PDB entry 5OSY | X-ray diffraction, 2.06 A resolution | chains A and B

[Chain A (and B)]
Name: m7GpppX diphosphatase
Source organism: Homo sapiens
Notes: EC 3.6.1.59; chain B of this document is another copy of the same molecule, construct and numbering; everything in this record applies to it too
Reference sequence: Q96C86 (DCPS_HUMAN); residue numbers follow UniProt; this construct covers 37-337
Sequence (301 residues; numbered 37 to 337; the number before each row is that of its first residue):
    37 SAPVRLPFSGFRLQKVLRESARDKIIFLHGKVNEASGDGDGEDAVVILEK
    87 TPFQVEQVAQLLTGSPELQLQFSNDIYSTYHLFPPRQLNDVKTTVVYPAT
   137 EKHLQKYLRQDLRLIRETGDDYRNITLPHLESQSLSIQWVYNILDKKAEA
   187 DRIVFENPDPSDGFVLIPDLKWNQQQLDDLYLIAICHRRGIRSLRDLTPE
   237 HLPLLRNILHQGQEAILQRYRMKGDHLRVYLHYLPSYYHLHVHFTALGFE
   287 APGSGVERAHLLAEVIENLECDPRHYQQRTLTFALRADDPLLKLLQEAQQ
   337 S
Disordered / not traced: 337 (chain B: 37-39, 71-76, 337)
Construct notes: conflict Ser-37 (Cys in Q96C86)
Small-molecule neighbours: m7G (AJQ; [(2S,3S,4R,5R)-5-(2-azanyl-7-methyl-6-oxidanylidene-1H-purin-7-ium-9-yl)-3,4-bis(oxidanyl)oxolan-2-yl]methylsulfanyl-[[[(2S,3S,4R,5R)-5-(2-azanyl-6-oxidanylidene-3H-purin-9-yl)-3,4-bis(oxidanyl)oxolan-2-yl]methylsulfanyl-oxidanyl-phosphoryl]oxy-sulfanyl-phosphoryl]oxy-phosphinic acid): Arg-54, Asp-59, Ile-61, Phe-63, Ile-83, Glu-85, Lys-142, Tyr-143, Trp-175, Ile-179, Glu-185, Arg-188, Ile-203, Pro-204, Asp-205, Leu-206, Lys-207, Tyr-217, Ile-219, His-268, Ser-272, Tyr-273, His-277, His-279, Pro-288, Arg-294
UniProt features mapped onto this chain:
  - motif: Lys-142 to Thr-154 (nuclear export sequence (NES)), His-275 to His-279 (Histidine triad motif)
  - active site: His-277 (Nucleophile)
  - binding site (substrate): Trp-175, Glu-185, Asp-205, Lys-207, His-268 to His-279
  - modified residue: Ser-101 (Phosphoserine), Lys-138 (N6-acetyllysine), Lys-142 (N6-acetyllysine)
  - natural variant: Thr-316 (T316M: In ARS)
  - mutagenesis: Arg-58 (R58A: Increases decapping activity to 125% of wild-type), Ile-61 (I61A: No effect), Phe-63 (F63A: No effect), Ile-83 (I83A: Strongly reduces decapping activity), Glu-85 (E85A: Reduces decapping activity), Phe-108 (F108A: Reduces decapping activity), Asn-110 (N110A: Loss of decapping activity), Tyr-113 (Y113A: Loss of decapping activity), Lys-128 (K128A: No effect), Lys-138 (K138D: Increases decapping activity to 250% of wild-type), Arg-145 (R145A: Increases decapping activity to 180% of wild-type), Gln-146 (Q146P: Increases decapping activity to 140% of wild-type), 16 further mutagenesis entries in UniProt

[Interface between chain A and chain B]
Pairs across the interface - 177 pairs, chain A then chain B:
  Pro-39(A) / Gln-105(B)
  Pro-39(A) / Leu-106(B)  hydrogen bond (backbone-backbone)
  Val-40(A) / Leu-104(B)
  Arg-41(A) / Tyr-116(B)  hydrogen bond (backbone-side chain)
  Leu-42(A) / Leu-104(B)  hydrophobic
  Leu-42(A) / Tyr-116(B)
  Pro-43(A) / Tyr-116(B)
  Phe-47(A) / Leu-98(B)
  Phe-47(A) / Thr-99(B)
  Leu-49(A) / Ala-95(B)  hydrophobic
  Val-52(A) / Val-91(B)  hydrophobic
  Glu-55(A) / Phe-89(B)
  Glu-55(A) / Val-91(B)
  Ala-57(A) / Pro-88(B)
  Arg-58(A) / Asp-59(B)
  Asp-59(A) / Arg-58(B)  salt bridge
  Asp-59(A) / Lys-60(B)  salt bridge
  Lys-60(A) / Asp-59(B)  hydrogen bond (side chain-backbone)
  Lys-60(A) / Glu-85(B)  salt bridge
  Lys-60(A) / Lys-86(B)
  Lys-60(A) / Thr-87(B)
  Lys-60(A) / Pro-88(B)
  Lys-60(A) / Phe-89(B)
  Ile-62(A) / Phe-89(B)  hydrophobic
  Leu-64(A) / Val-94(B)  hydrophobic
  Leu-64(A) / Leu-98(B)  hydrophobic
  Leu-84(A) / Phe-89(B)
  Leu-84(A) / Val-94(B)  hydrophobic
  Glu-85(A) / Lys-60(B)  salt bridge
  Glu-85(A) / Phe-89(B)
  Lys-86(A) / Lys-60(B)
  Lys-86(A) / Lys-86(B)
  Lys-86(A) / Thr-87(B)  hydrogen bond (side chain-backbone)
  Lys-86(A) / Phe-89(B)
  Lys-86(A) / Leu-124(B)
  Thr-87(A) / Lys-60(B)
  Thr-87(A) / Lys-86(B)  hydrogen bond (backbone-side chain)
  Pro-88(A) / Ala-57(B)
  Pro-88(A) / Lys-60(B)
  Phe-89(A) / Lys-60(B)
  Phe-89(A) / Ile-62(B)  hydrophobic
  Phe-89(A) / Leu-84(B)
  Phe-89(A) / Glu-85(B)
  Phe-89(A) / Lys-86(B)
  Phe-89(A) / Val-127(B)  hydrophobic
  Val-91(A) / Leu-49(B)  hydrophobic
  Val-91(A) / Val-52(B)  hydrophobic
  Val-91(A) / Ile-62(B)  hydrophobic
  Val-94(A) / Leu-64(B)  hydrophobic
  Val-94(A) / Leu-84(B)  hydrophobic
  Leu-98(A) / Leu-42(B)
  Leu-98(A) / Phe-47(B)  hydrophobic
  Leu-98(A) / Leu-64(B)  hydrophobic
  Leu-98(A) / Val-82(B)  hydrophobic
  Thr-99(A) / Gly-46(B)
  Thr-99(A) / Phe-47(B)  hydrogen bond (side chain-backbone)
  Leu-104(A) / Val-40(B)
  Leu-104(A) / Leu-42(B)  hydrophobic
  Ile-112(A) / Val-131(B)
  Ile-112(A) / Val-132(B)
  Ile-112(A) / Tyr-133(B)  hydrogen bond (backbone-backbone)
  Ile-112(A) / Pro-134(B)
  Ile-112(A) / His-139(B)
  Tyr-113(A) / Val-131(B)
  Ser-114(A) / Thr-129(B)
  Ser-114(A) / Thr-130(B)
  Ser-114(A) / Val-131(B)  hydrogen bond (backbone-backbone)
  Thr-115(A) / Thr-129(B)
  Tyr-116(A) / Pro-43(B)
  Tyr-116(A) / Val-127(B)
  Tyr-116(A) / Lys-128(B)
  Tyr-116(A) / Thr-129(B)  hydrogen bond (backbone-backbone)
  Tyr-116(A) / Val-131(B)  hydrophobic
  His-117(A) / Asp-126(B)  salt bridge
  His-117(A) / Val-127(B)
  Leu-118(A) / Leu-84(B)  hydrophobic
  Leu-118(A) / Asn-125(B)
  Leu-118(A) / Asp-126(B)  hydrogen bond (backbone-side chain)
  Leu-118(A) / Val-127(B)  hydrogen bond (backbone-backbone)
  Leu-118(A) / Thr-129(B)
  Phe-119(A) / Arg-122(B)
  Pro-120(A) / Asn-125(B)
  Pro-120(A) / Val-127(B)  hydrophobic
  Arg-122(A) / Glu-103(B)  salt bridge
  Arg-122(A) / Gln-105(B)
  Arg-122(A) / Phe-119(B)
  Leu-124(A) / Lys-86(B)
  Asn-125(A) / Leu-118(B)
  Asn-125(A) / Pro-120(B)
  Asn-125(A) / Asn-125(B)  hydrogen bond
  Asp-126(A) / Leu-118(B)
  Asp-126(A) / Phe-119(B)
  Val-127(A) / Phe-89(B)  hydrophobic
  Val-127(A) / Tyr-116(B)
  Val-127(A) / His-117(B)
  Val-127(A) / Leu-118(B)  hydrogen bond (backbone-backbone)
  Val-127(A) / Pro-120(B)  hydrophobic
  Lys-128(A) / Tyr-116(B)
  Lys-128(A) / His-117(B)
  Thr-129(A) / Ser-114(B)
  Thr-129(A) / Thr-115(B)
  Thr-129(A) / Tyr-116(B)  hydrogen bond (backbone-backbone)
  Thr-129(A) / Leu-118(B)
  Thr-130(A) / Ser-114(B)
  Val-131(A) / Ile-112(B)
  Val-131(A) / Tyr-113(B)
  Val-131(A) / Ser-114(B)  hydrogen bond (backbone-backbone)
  Val-131(A) / Tyr-116(B)  hydrophobic
  Val-132(A) / Ile-112(B)
  Val-132(A) / Tyr-113(B)  hydrophobic
  Tyr-133(A) / Ile-112(B)  hydrogen bond (backbone-backbone)
  Pro-134(A) / Ile-112(B)
  His-139(A) / Ile-112(B)
  His-139(A) / Tyr-113(B)  hydrogen bond
  Leu-148(A) / Leu-283(B)  hydrophobic
  Arg-149(A) / Asp-261(B)
  Arg-149(A) / His-262(B)  hydrogen bond
  Arg-149(A) / Leu-283(B)
  Leu-150(A) / Asp-261(B)  hydrogen bond (backbone-backbone)
  Leu-150(A) / Leu-263(B)
  Leu-150(A) / Leu-283(B)
  Arg-152(A) / Ala-299(B)
  Arg-152(A) / Glu-303(B)  salt bridge
  Gln-174(A) / Asp-111(B)
  Trp-175(A) / Asn-110(B)  hydrogen bond (backbone-side chain)
  Trp-175(A) / Tyr-113(B)
  Asn-178(A) / Asn-110(B)  hydrogen bond
  Asn-178(A) / Asp-111(B)
  Ile-179(A) / Asn-110(B)
  Ala-184(A) / Ser-109(B)
  Ala-184(A) / Asn-110(B)
  Glu-185(A) / Phe-108(B)
  Glu-185(A) / Asn-110(B)  hydrogen bond
  Arg-188(A) / Phe-108(B)
  Leu-206(A) / Phe-108(B)  hydrophobic
  Leu-206(A) / Thr-115(B)
  Asp-214(A) / Glu-55(B)
  Asp-215(A) / Ala-57(B)
  Asp-261(A) / Arg-149(B)
  Asp-261(A) / Leu-150(B)  hydrogen bond (backbone-backbone)
  Asp-261(A) / Gln-332(B)
  His-262(A) / Arg-149(B)  hydrogen bond
  Leu-263(A) / Leu-150(B)
  Arg-264(A) / Val-292(B)
  Arg-264(A) / Glu-293(B)  salt bridge
  Tyr-273(A) / Tyr-113(B)  hydrogen bond
  Leu-283(A) / Leu-148(B)
  Leu-283(A) / Arg-149(B)
  Leu-283(A) / Leu-150(B)
  Leu-283(A) / Ala-320(B)  hydrophobic
  Phe-285(A) / Arg-58(B)
  Glu-286(A) / Ser-56(B)  hydrogen bond
  Glu-286(A) / Arg-58(B)  hydrogen bond (backbone-side chain)
  Ala-287(A) / Arg-58(B)
  Pro-288(A) / Arg-58(B)
  Ser-290(A) / Gly-291(B)
  Ser-290(A) / Val-292(B)  hydrogen bond (backbone-backbone)
  Gly-291(A) / Ser-290(B)
  Val-292(A) / Arg-264(B)
  Val-292(A) / Ser-290(B)  hydrogen bond (backbone-backbone)
  Val-292(A) / Val-292(B)
  Val-292(A) / Ala-295(B)
  Val-292(A) / Leu-297(B)  hydrophobic
  Glu-293(A) / Arg-264(B)  salt bridge
  Ala-295(A) / Val-292(B)
  Leu-297(A) / Val-292(B)  hydrophobic
  Leu-297(A) / Thr-318(B)
  Ala-299(A) / Arg-152(B)
  Glu-303(A) / Arg-152(B)  salt bridge
  Glu-303(A) / Arg-315(B)
  Asn-304(A) / Arg-315(B)  hydrogen bond
  Cys-307(A) / Arg-315(B)
  Arg-315(A) / Asn-304(B)  hydrogen bond
  Arg-315(A) / Cys-307(B)
  Thr-316(A) / Glu-303(B)
  Thr-318(A) / Leu-297(B)
  Gln-332(A) / Asp-261(B)  hydrogen bond
Interface residues without a listed pair, chain A (96 interface residues in all): Ile-61, Val-82, Ala-95, Pro-102, Leu-171, Asp-205, Asn-209, His-296, Glu-300, Ala-320
Interface residues without a listed pair, chain B (85 interface residues in all): Arg-41, Ile-61, Gln-107, Glu-300, Thr-316

[Overview]
96 residues of chain A face 85 of chain B across their interface, with 32 hydrogen bonds and 10 salt bridges.
Among the polar pairs are Asp-59(A)/Arg-58(B), Asp-59(A)/Lys-60(B) and Lys-60(A)/Glu-85(B). Chain A binds m7G.
Both chains are m7GpppX diphosphatase (Homo sapiens). Entry 5OSY (Human Decapping Scavenger enzyme (hDcpS) in
complex with m7G(5'S)ppSp(5'S)G mRNA 5' cap analog) was determined by X-ray diffraction (same publication as
5OSX).
